Entry 5OCX (X-ray diffraction, 1.75 A resolution); this record covers chains L and H of the 3 polymer chains in the assembly.

== Chain L ==
Molecule: Fab fragment anti-citrullinated protein antibody E4 - light chain
Organism: Homo sapiens
Notes: antibody fragment or engineered binder
Sequence (217 residues; each row starts with the number of its first residue):
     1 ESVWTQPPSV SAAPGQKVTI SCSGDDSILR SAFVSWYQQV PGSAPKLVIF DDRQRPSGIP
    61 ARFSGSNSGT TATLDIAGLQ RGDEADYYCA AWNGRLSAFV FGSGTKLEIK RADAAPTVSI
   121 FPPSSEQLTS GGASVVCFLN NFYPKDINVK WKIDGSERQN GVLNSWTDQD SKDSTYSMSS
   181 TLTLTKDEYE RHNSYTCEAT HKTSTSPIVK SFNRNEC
Disulfide bonds: Cys22-Cys89, Cys137-Cys197
Modified residues: Glu1 (pyroglutamic acid; PCA)

== Chain H ==
Molecule: Fab fragment of anti-citrullinated protein antibody E4 - heavy chain
Organism: Homo sapiens
Notes: antibody fragment or engineered binder
Sequence (221 residues; numbered 1 to 221; the number before each row is that of its first residue):
     1 QVQLEESGPG LVRPSETLSL SCTVSGFPMS ESYFWGWIRQ SPGKGLEWLG SVIHTGTTYY
    61 RPSLESRLTI AMDPSKNQVS LSLTSVTVAD SAMYYCVRIR GGSSNWLDPW GPGIVVTASS
   121 AKTTPPSVYP LAPGCGDTTG SSVTLGCLVK GYFPESVTVT WNSGSLSSSV HTFPALLQSG
   181 LYTMSSSVTV PSSTWPSQTV TCSVAHPASS TTVDKKIEPR P
Disordered / not traced: 137-138, 221
Disulfide bonds: Cys22-Cys96, Cys147-Cys202

== Chain L / chain H interface ==
Disulfides between the chains: Cys217(L)-Cys135(H)
Contacting residue pairs (78; chain L residue first):
  Phe33(L) with Ser103(H); Ser104(H)
  Ser35(L) with Asn105(H)
  Tyr37(L) with Trp106(H); Leu107(H), hydrogen bond (side chain-backbone); Trp110(H)
  Gln39(L) with Gln40(H), hydrogen bond; Tyr95(H), hydrogen bond
  Ser43(L) with Tyr95(H)
  Ala44(L) with Tyr95(H), hydrophobic; Gly111(H)
  Pro45(L) with Tyr95(H); Trp110(H)
  Leu47(L) with Leu107(H); Asp108(H)
  Phe50(L) with Trp106(H)
  Asp51(L) with Ser104(H), hydrogen bond; Trp106(H)
  Tyr88(L) with Gln40(H), hydrogen bond; Lys44(H); Gly45(H); Leu46(H), hydrophobic
  Trp92(L) with Trp48(H), hydrophobic; Tyr59(H), hydrophobic; Asn105(H)
  Leu96(L) with Pro62(H)
  Ala98(L) with Trp48(H), hydrophobic; Pro62(H)
  Phe99(L) with Trp48(H); Asn105(H); Leu107(H), hydrophobic
  Phe101(L) with Ile38(H), hydrophobic; Leu46(H); Trp48(H); Leu107(H), hydrophobic; Trp110(H), hydrophobic
  Ser119(L) with Thr144(H)
  Phe121(L) with Leu131(H); Ala132(H); Pro133(H); Thr144(H)
  Pro122(L) with Ala132(H); Gly134(H); Arg220(H)
  Pro123(L) with Arg220(H), hydrogen bond (backbone-side chain)
  Ser124(L) with Tyr129(H); Pro130(H)
  Glu126(L) with Tyr129(H); Lys215(H), salt bridge
  Gln127(L) with Tyr129(H); Lys150(H)
  Ser134(L) with Leu148(H)
  Val136(L) with Leu131(H), hydrophobic
  Phe138(L) with Leu131(H), hydrophobic; Phe173(H), hydrophobic; Ser185(H); Ser186(H); Ser187(H)
  Asn140(L) with His171(H); Phe173(H); Ser187(H), hydrogen bond
  Asn141(L) with His171(H), hydrogen bond
  Leu163(L) with Leu176(H), hydrophobic; Gln178(H)
  Asn164(L) with Leu176(H)
  Ser165(L) with Phe173(H); Pro174(H), hydrogen bond (side chain-backbone)
  Trp166(L) with Pro174(H)
  Thr167(L) with Thr172(H); Phe173(H)
  Ser177(L) with His171(H), hydrogen bond; Phe173(H)
  Met178(L) with Phe173(H)
  Ser179(L) with Phe173(H); Ser185(H)
  Glu216(L) with Cys135(H); Gly136(H)
  Cys217(L) with Cys135(H), disulfide
Other interface residues (no listed pair), chain L (42 interface residues in all): Ser2, Pro56, Asp170, Asn213
Other interface residues (no listed pair), chain H (45 interface residues in all): Glu47, Arg61, Pro112, Val128, Leu145, Gly146

== In short ==
42 residues of chain L face 45 of chain H across their interface; the contacts include 1 disulfide bond, 10
hydrogen bonds and 1 salt bridge. Among the polar pairs are Glu126(L)-Lys215(H), Tyr37(L)-Leu107(H) and
Gln39(L)-Gln40(H).
Chain L is Fab fragment anti-citrullinated protein antibody E4 - light chain and chain H is Fab fragment of
anti-citrullinated protein antibody E4 - heavy chain, both from Homo sapiens; the structure, Crystal structure
of ACPA E4 in complex with CII-C-13-CIT, was determined by X-ray diffraction together with 5OCK, 5OCY, 5OD0
and 5OD8 from the same study.
